4YJ3 - chains B and E of the 6 polymer chains in the assembly; structure by X-ray diffraction, 3.75 A resolution.

# Chain B
Name: Tubulin beta-2B chain
Organism: Bos taurus
Reference sequence: Q6B856 (TBB2B_BOVIN); the author numbering skips numbers that UniProt does not, so the offset changes along the chain: 1-42 = UniProt 1-42; 45-360 = UniProt 43-358; 369-455 = UniProt 359-445
Chain sequence (445 residues; each row starts with the number of its first residue; note: 10 numbers in that range are skipped by the numbering (no residue carries them; nothing is unmodelled there)):
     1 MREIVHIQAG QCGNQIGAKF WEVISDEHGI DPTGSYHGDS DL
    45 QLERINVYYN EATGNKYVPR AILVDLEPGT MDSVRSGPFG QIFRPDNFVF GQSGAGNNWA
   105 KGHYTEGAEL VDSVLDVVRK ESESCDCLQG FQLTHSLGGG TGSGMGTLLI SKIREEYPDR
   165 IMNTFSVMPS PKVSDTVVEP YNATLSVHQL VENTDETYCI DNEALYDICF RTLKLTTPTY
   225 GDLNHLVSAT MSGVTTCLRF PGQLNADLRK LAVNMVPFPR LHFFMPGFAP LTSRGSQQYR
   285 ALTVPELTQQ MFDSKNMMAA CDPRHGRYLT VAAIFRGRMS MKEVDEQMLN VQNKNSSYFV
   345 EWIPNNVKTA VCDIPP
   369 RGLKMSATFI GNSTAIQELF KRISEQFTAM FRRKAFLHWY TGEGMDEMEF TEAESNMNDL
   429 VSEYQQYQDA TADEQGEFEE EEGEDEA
Disordered / not traced: 276-281, 439-455
Curated features (UniProtKB/Swiss-Prot):
  - motif: Met1 to Ile4 (MREI motif)
  - binding site (GTP): Gln11, Glu71, Ser140, Gly144, Thr145, Gly146, Asn206, Asn228
  - binding site (Mg(2+)): Glu71
  - modified residue: Ser40 (Phosphoserine), Thr57 (Phosphothreonine), Lys60 (N6-acetyllysine), Ser174 (Phosphoserine), Thr287 (Phosphothreonine), Thr292 (Phosphothreonine), Arg320 (Omega-N-methylarginine), Glu448 (5-glutamyl polyglutamate)
  - cross-link (Glycyl lysine isopeptide (Lys-Gly)): Lys60 (interchain with G-Cter in ubiquitin), Lys326 (interchain with G-Cter in ubiquitin)
Metal / ion sites: Mg2+: Gln11 (together with GDP); Ca2+ near Glu113 (its only coordinating residue here)
Ligand contacts:
  - 4EE (6-(4-ethoxyphenyl)-3-(2-methoxyphenyl)-7H-[1,2,4]triazolo[3,4-b][1,3,4]thiadiazine): Val238, Cys241, Leu242, Leu248, Ala250, Asp251, Leu252, Lys254, Leu255, Asn258, Met259, Thr314, Val315, Ala316, Ala317, Ile318, Asn350, Val351, Lys352, Ala354, Thr376, Ile378
  - GDP (guanosine-5'-diphosphate): Gly10, Gln11, Cys12, Gln15, Ile16, Ala99, Asn101, Ser140, Gly142, Gly143, Gly144, Thr145, Gly146, Ser147, Val171, Pro173, Val177, Ser178, Asp179, Glu183, Asn206, Leu209, Tyr224, Leu227, Asn228
What the authors report for this chain:
  - binding site for 4EE: Cys241, Leu248, Ala250, Leu255, Asn258, Met259, Thr314, Ala316, Ile318, Ile378

# Chain E
Name: Stathmin-4
Organism: Rattus norvegicus
Notes: fragment: Stathmin-like domain
Reference sequence: P63043 (STMN4_RAT), isoform P63043-3; residues 5-145 here correspond to UniProt positions 76-216 (UniProt number = residue number + 71)
Chain sequence (143 residues; each row starts with the number of its first residue):
     3 MADMEVIELN KCTSGQSWEV ILKPPSFDGV PEFNASLPRR RDPSLEEIQK KLEAAEERRK
    63 YQEAELLKHL AEKREHEREV IQKAIEENNN FIKMAKEKLA QKMESNKENR EAHLAAMLER
   123 LQEKDKHAEE VRKNKELKEE ASR
Disordered / not traced: 3-4, 28-43, 142-145
Construct notes: initiating methionine (3); expression tag (4); engineered mutation Trp20 (Phe91 in P63043)
Curated features (UniProtKB/Swiss-Prot):
  - modified residue: Ser19 (Phosphoserine)

# How chain B and chain E interact
Contacting residue pairs (19):
  His107(B) with Lys75(E), hydrogen bond
  Tyr108(B) with His78(E), hydrogen bond; Val82(E), hydrophobic
  Leu152(B) with Glu79(E)
  Ser155(B) with Arg76(E), hydrogen bond
  Lys156(B) with Arg76(E); Glu79(E), salt bridge
  Arg158(B) with Leu68(E)
  Glu159(B) with Leu72(E); Arg76(E), salt bridge
  Pro162(B) with Glu65(E)
  Gln193(B) with Lys75(E)
  Glu196(B) with His71(E), salt bridge
  Thr409(B) with Glu89(E)
  Glu411(B) with Val82(E); Ala86(E)
  Gly412(B) with Val82(E); Ala86(E)
  Glu417(B) with His78(E), salt bridge
Interface residues without a listed pair, chain B (17 interface residues in all): Asn197, Gly410, Met413
Interface residues without a listed pair, chain E (14 interface residues in all): Leu69, Ile83, Lys85

# Summary
Chain B and chain E form an interface of 17 and 14 residues respectively, with 3 hydrogen bonds and 4 salt
bridges. Polar pairs include Lys156(B)-Glu79(E), Glu159(B)-Arg76(E) and Glu196(B)-His71(E). Ligands of chain
B: GDP and compound 4EE. The paper reports a binding site for 4EE at Cys241(B), Leu248(B) and Ala250(B) among
others.
Chain B is Tubulin beta-2B chain (Bos taurus) and chain E is Stathmin-4 (Rattus norvegicus); the structure,
Crystal structure of tubulin bound to compound 2, was determined by X-ray diffraction (same publication as
4YJ2).
